PDB entry 4QVW | X-ray diffraction, 3.00 A resolution | chains J and X of the 28 polymer chains in the assembly

== Chain J (and X) ==
Name: Proteasome subunit beta type-4
Organism: Saccharomyces cerevisiae
Notes: EC 3.4.25.1; chain X of this document is another copy of the same molecule, construct and numbering; everything in this record applies to it too
UniProtKB: P22141 (PSB4_YEAST); residues 1-198 here = UniProt positions 1-198
Sequence (198 residues; row label = number of the first residue in the row):
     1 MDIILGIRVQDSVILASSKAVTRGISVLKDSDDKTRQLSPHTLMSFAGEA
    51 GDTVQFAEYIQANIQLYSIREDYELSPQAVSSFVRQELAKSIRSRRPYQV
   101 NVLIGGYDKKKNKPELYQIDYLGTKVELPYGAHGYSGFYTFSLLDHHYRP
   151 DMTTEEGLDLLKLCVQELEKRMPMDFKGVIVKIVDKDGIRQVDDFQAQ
Not modelled in the structure: 196-198
UniProt features mapped onto this chain:
  - modified residue: Met-1 (N-acetylmethionine), Ser-76 (Phosphoserine)

== Interface between chain J and chain X ==
Residue-residue contacts (40):
  Thr-22(J) with Pro-173(X)
  Gly-24(J) with Pro-173(X)
  Ile-25(J) with Tyr-135(X), hydrophobic; Tyr-139(X), hydrogen bond (backbone-side chain); Arg-171(X); Pro-173(X)
  Ser-26(J) with Tyr-139(X), hydrogen bond; Arg-171(X)
  Val-27(J) with Lys-170(X); Arg-171(X), hydrogen bond (backbone-backbone); Met-172(X); Pro-173(X), hydrophobic
  Leu-28(J) with Arg-171(X)
  Asp-30(J) with Lys-170(X), salt bridge
  Tyr-135(J) with Ile-25(X), hydrophobic
  Tyr-139(J) with Ile-25(X), hydrogen bond (side chain-backbone); Ser-26(X), hydrogen bond
  Glu-169(J) with Asp-175(X); Lys-177(X), hydrogen bond (backbone-side chain)
  Lys-170(J) with Val-27(X); Asp-30(X), salt bridge; Lys-177(X), hydrogen bond (backbone-side chain)
  Arg-171(J) with Ile-25(X); Ser-26(X); Val-27(X), hydrogen bond (side chain-backbone); Leu-28(X)
  Met-172(J) with Val-27(X)
  Pro-173(J) with Thr-22(X); Gly-24(X); Ile-25(X); Val-27(X), hydrophobic; Met-174(X); Asp-175(X), hydrogen bond (backbone-backbone)
  Met-174(J) with Pro-173(X); Met-174(X), hydrophobic
  Asp-175(J) with Glu-169(X); Pro-173(X), hydrogen bond (backbone-backbone); Asp-175(X)
  Lys-177(J) with Glu-169(X), hydrogen bond (side chain-backbone); Lys-170(X), hydrogen bond (side chain-backbone)
Interface residues without a listed pair, chain J (18 interface residues in all): Phe-138
Interface residues without a listed pair, chain X (18 interface residues in all): Phe-138

== Summary ==
Chain J and chain X each contribute 18 residues to their interface; the contacts include 12 hydrogen bonds and
2 salt bridges. Polar pairs include Asp-30(J)/Lys-170(X), Ile-25(J)/Tyr-139(X) and Ser-26(J)/Tyr-139(X).
Both chains are Proteasome subunit beta type-4 (Saccharomyces cerevisiae). Entry 4QVW (yCP beta5-A49S-mutant
in complex with bortezomib) was determined by X-ray diffraction together with 4QUX, 4QUY, 4QV0, 4QV1, 4QV3,
4QV4 and 42 further entries from the same study.
